Entry 2H99 (X-ray diffraction, 1.85 A resolution); this record covers chains A and B.

# Chain A (and B)
Name: HTH-type transcriptional regulator benM
From: Acinetobacter sp
Notes: fragment: Effector binding domain; chain B of this document is another copy of the same molecule, construct and numbering; everything in this record applies to it too
UniProt: O68014 (BENM_ACIAD); numbering as in UniProt (aligned over 1-304)
Sequence (312 residues; row label = number of the first residue in the row):
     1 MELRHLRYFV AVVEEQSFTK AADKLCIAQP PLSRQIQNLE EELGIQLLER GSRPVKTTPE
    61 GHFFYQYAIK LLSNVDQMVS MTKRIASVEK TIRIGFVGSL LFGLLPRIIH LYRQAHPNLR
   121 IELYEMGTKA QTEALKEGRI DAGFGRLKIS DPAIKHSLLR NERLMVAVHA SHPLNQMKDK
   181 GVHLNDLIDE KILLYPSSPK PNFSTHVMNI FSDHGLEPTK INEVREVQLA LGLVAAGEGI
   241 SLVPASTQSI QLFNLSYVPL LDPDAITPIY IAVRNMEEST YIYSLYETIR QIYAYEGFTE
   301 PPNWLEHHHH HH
Disordered / not traced: 1-89, 305-312 (chain B: 1-88, 306-312)
Sequence notes: engineered mutation His156 (Arg in O68014), Ser157 (Thr in O68014); expression tag (305-312)

# How chain A and chain B interact
Contacting residue pairs (59; chain A residue first):
  Phe96(A) with Leu229(B), hydrophobic
  Leu101(A) with Leu229(B), hydrophobic; Gly232(B); Leu233(B); Leu252(B)
  Phe102(A) with Gln228(B); Leu252(B), hydrophobic
  Pro106(A) with Gly232(B); Ala235(B), hydrophobic; Ala236(B)
  Arg107(A) with Phe253(B)
  Ile109(A) with Ala236(B)
  His110(A) with His169(B), hydrogen bond; Ala236(B); Gly237(B)
  Arg113(A) with Ala236(B), hydrogen bond (side chain-backbone); Gly237(B); Glu238(B), salt bridge
  Ile121(A) with Glu238(B)
  Leu123(A) with Leu233(B), hydrophobic; Glu238(B)
  Glu125(A) with Arg225(B), salt bridge; Leu229(B)
  His169(A) with His110(B), hydrogen bond
  Arg225(A) with Glu125(B), salt bridge; Arg225(B); Glu226(B), salt bridge
  Glu226(A) with Arg225(B), salt bridge; Glu226(B); Gln228(B)
  Gln228(A) with Leu101(B); Phe102(B); Glu226(B), hydrogen bond; Gln228(B), hydrogen bond
  Leu229(A) with Phe96(B), hydrophobic; Leu101(B), hydrophobic; Glu125(B)
  Gly232(A) with Leu101(B); Pro106(B)
  Leu233(A) with Leu123(B), hydrophobic
  Ala235(A) with Pro106(B), hydrophobic
  Ala236(A) with Pro106(B); Ile109(B), hydrophobic; His110(B); Arg113(B), hydrogen bond (backbone-side chain)
  Gly237(A) with His110(B); Arg113(B)
  Glu238(A) with Arg113(B); Leu123(B)
  Ser249(A) with Ser249(B); Ile250(B); Gln251(B), hydrogen bond (backbone-backbone); Leu252(B)
  Ile250(A) with Phe102(B), hydrophobic; Ser249(B)
  Gln251(A) with Ser249(B), hydrogen bond (backbone-backbone)
  Leu252(A) with Leu101(B); Ser249(B)
  Phe253(A) with Arg107(B)
Also at the interface, not in a pair above, chain A (28 interface residues in all): Val227
Also at the interface, not in a pair above, chain B (27 interface residues in all): Ser171

# In short
The interface between chain A and chain B involves 28 residues on one side and 27 on the other, with 8
hydrogen bonds and 5 salt bridges. Polar pairs include Arg113(A)-Glu238(B), Glu125(A)-Arg225(B) and
Arg225(A)-Glu226(B).
Both chains are HTH-type transcriptional regulator benM (Acinetobacter sp). Entry 2H99 (Crystal structure of
the effector binding domain of a BenM variant (R156H,T157S)) was determined by X-ray diffraction, deposited
together with 3GLB and 2H9B.
